PDB entry 7NME | X-ray diffraction, 2.20 A resolution | chains C and E of the 5 polymer chains in the assembly

== Chain C ==
Molecule: Gln-leu-pro-arg-leu-phe-pro-leu-leu
Chain sequence (9 residues; row label = number of the first residue in the row):
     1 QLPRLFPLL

== Chain E ==
Molecule: 4C6 Human T-cell Receptor, beta Chain
Source organism: Homo sapiens
Chain sequence (240 residues; row label = number of the first residue in the row):
     3 TGVSQDPRHK ITKRGQNVTF RCDPISEHNR LYWYRQTLGQ GPEFLTYFQN EAQLEKSRLL
    63 SDRFSAERPK GSFSTLEIQR TEQGDSAMYL CASSLHHEQY FGPGTRLTVT EDLKNVFPPE
   123 VAVFEPSEAE ISHTQKATLV CLATGFYPDH VELSWWVNGK EVHSGVCTDP QPLKEQPALN
   183 DSRYALSSRL RVSATFWQDP RNHFRCQVQF YGLSENDEWT QDRAKPVTQI VSAEAWGRAD
Disulfide bonds: Cys24-Cys93, Cys143-Cys208

== Chain C / chain E interface ==
Contacting residue pairs (7; chain C residue first):
  Leu5(C) - His98(E)
  Phe6(C) - Arg32(E)  hydrogen bond (backbone-side chain)
  Phe6(C) - His98(E)
  Pro7(C) - His98(E)
  Leu8(C) - Asn31(E)
  Leu8(C) - Arg32(E)
  Leu8(C) - Gln51(E)
Interface residues without a listed pair, chain E (6 interface residues in all): Leu97, His99

== Summary ==
4 residues of chain C face 6 of chain E across their interface; the contacts include 1 hydrogen bond. The
hydrogen-bonded pair is Phe6(C)-Arg32(E).
Chain C is Gln-leu-pro-arg-leu-phe-pro-leu-leu and chain E is 4C6 Human T-cell Receptor, beta Chain (Homo
sapiens); the structure, Human MHC Class I, A24 Allele presenting QLPRLFPLL, Complex with 4C6 TCR, was
determined by X-ray diffraction.
